Entry 3UQ9 (X-ray diffraction, 2.34 A resolution); this record covers chain A.

== Chain A ==
Molecule: Adenosine kinase, putative
From: Schistosoma mansoni
Notes: EC 2.7.1.20
UniProt: C4PZB4 (C4PZB4_SCHMA); numbering as in UniProt (aligned over 1-352)
Chain sequence (372 residues; each row starts with the number of its first residue; numbers below 1 keep their minus sign (Met-19 is residue -19)):
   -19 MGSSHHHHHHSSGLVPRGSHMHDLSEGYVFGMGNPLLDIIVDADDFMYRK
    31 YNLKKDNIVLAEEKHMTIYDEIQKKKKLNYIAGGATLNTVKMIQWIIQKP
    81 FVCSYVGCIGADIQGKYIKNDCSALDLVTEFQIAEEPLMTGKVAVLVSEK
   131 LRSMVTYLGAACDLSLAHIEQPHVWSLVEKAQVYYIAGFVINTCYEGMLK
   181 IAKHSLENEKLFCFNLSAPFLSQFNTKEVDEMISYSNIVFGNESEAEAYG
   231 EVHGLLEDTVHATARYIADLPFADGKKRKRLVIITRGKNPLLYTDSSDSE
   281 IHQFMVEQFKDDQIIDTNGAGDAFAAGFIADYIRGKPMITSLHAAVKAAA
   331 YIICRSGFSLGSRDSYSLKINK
Not modelled in the structure: -19 to 2, 348-352
Sequence notes: expression tag (-19 to 0)
Residues lining bound ligands:
  - 7-deazaadenosine (TBN; '2-(4-amino-pyrrolo[2,3-d]pyrimidin-7-yl)-5-hydroxymethyl-tetrahydro-furan-3,4-diol), molecule 1: Asn14, Leu16, Asp18, Ile38, Leu40, Gly63, Gly64, Ala65, Asn68, Val123, Met134, Thr136, Leu138, Phe169, Asn298, Gly299, Asp302
  - 7-deazaadenosine (TBN), molecule 2: Thr265, Gly267, Lys268, Leu271, Val286, Glu287, Phe289, Ile294, Thr297, Ala300, Gly301, Phe304, Val326, Ala329, Ile333

== In short ==
Chain A binds 7-deazaadenosine.
Chain A is Adenosine kinase, putative (Schistosoma mansoni); the structure, Adenosine kinase from Schistosoma
mansoni in complex with tubercidin, was determined by X-ray diffraction, deposited together with 4DC3, 3VAQ,
3VAS and 3UQ6.
